PDB entry 3ZKE | X-ray diffraction, 2.20 A resolution | chains A and D of the 4 polymer chains in the assembly

Chain A:
Molecule: Dynein light chain 1, cytoplasmic
Source organism: Homo sapiens
UniProt: P63167 (DYL1_HUMAN); residues 1-89 here = UniProt positions 1-89
Chain sequence (89 residues; each row starts with the number of its first residue):
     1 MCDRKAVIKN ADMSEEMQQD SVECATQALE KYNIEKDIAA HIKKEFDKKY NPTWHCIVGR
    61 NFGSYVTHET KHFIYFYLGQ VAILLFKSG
Disordered / not traced: 1-4

Chain D:
Molecule: NEK9 protein
UniProt: Q6PKF2 (Q6PKF2_HUMAN); residues 940-950 here correspond to UniProt positions 283-293 (UniProt number = residue number - 657)
Chain sequence (11 residues; row label = number of the first residue in the row):
   940 VGMHSKGTQT A
From the paper describing this entry:
  - mutagenesis - S944E, Q948A: decreased binding to Dynein light chain 1, cytoplasmic (chain A)

How chain A and chain D interact:
Pairs across the interface - 6 pairs, chain A then chain D:
  Ile34(A) - Gln948(D)
  Glu35(A) - Gln948(D)  hydrogen bond
  Lys36(A) - Gly946(D)
  Lys36(A) - Thr947(D)
  Lys36(A) - Gln948(D)  hydrogen bond (backbone-side chain)
  Lys43(A) - Ser944(D)
Interface residues without a listed pair, chain A (5 interface residues in all): Thr53
Interface residues without a listed pair, chain D (6 interface residues in all): Met942, Thr949

Overview:
The interface between chain A and chain D involves 5 residues on one side and 6 on the other, with 2 hydrogen
bonds. Among the polar pairs are Glu35(A)-Gln948(D) and Lys36(A)-Gln948(D). The paper reports that S944E and
Q948A of chain D reduce binding to Dynein light chain 1, cytoplasmic (chain A).
Here chain A is Dynein light chain 1, cytoplasmic (Homo sapiens) and chain D is NEK9 protein. Entry 3ZKE
(Structure of LC8 in complex with Nek9 peptide) was determined by X-ray diffraction (same publication as
3ZKF).
